2Y7H - chains C and E of the 5 polymer chains in the assembly; structure by electron microscopy, 18.00 A resolution (very low resolution: no residue pairs are listed; an interface is given only as per-side residue counts).

# Chain C
Molecule: Type I restriction enzyme ecoki M protein
Organism: Escherichia coli
Notes: EC 3.1.21.3, 2.1.1.72
UniProtKB: P08957 (T1MK_ECOLI); residues 1-529 here = UniProt positions 1-529
Sequence (529 residues; row label = number of the first residue in the row):
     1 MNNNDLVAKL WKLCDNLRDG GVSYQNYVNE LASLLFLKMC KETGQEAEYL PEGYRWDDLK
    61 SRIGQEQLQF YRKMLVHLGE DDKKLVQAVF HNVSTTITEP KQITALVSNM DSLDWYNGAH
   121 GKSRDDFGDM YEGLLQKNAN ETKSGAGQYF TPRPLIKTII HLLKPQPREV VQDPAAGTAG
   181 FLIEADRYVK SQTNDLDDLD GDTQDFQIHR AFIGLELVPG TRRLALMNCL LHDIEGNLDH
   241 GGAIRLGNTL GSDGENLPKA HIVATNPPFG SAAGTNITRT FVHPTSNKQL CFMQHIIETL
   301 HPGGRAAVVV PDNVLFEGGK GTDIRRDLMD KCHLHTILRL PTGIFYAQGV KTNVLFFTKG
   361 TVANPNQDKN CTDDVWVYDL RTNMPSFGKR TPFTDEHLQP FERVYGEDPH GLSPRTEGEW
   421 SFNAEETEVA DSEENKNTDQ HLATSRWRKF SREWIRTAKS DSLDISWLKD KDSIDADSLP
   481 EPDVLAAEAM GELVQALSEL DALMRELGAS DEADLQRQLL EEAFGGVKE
Swiss-Prot annotation at these positions:
  - binding site (S-adenosyl-L-methionine): Gln148 to Arg153, Thr178 to Gly180, Glu216
Residues lining bound ligands: S-adenosylmethionine (SAM): Gln148, Tyr149, Phe150, Thr151, Ile156, Pro174, Ala175, Ala176, Gly177, Thr178, Gly180, Phe181, Leu215, Glu216, Leu217, Val218, Thr221, Gly247, Asn248, Thr249, Leu250, Asn266, Pro267, Pro268, Ala272, Thr275, Phe292
From the paper describing this entry:
  - binding site for S-adenosylmethionine: Gly177
  - mutagenesis - G177D: decreased binding to S-adenosylmethionine (citing earlier work)
  - binding site for the 20-nt DNA strand: Asn266, Phe269, Phe345

# Chain E
Molecule: 20-nt DNA strand
Sequence (20 nucleotides; numbered 1 to 20; the number before each row is that of its first residue):
     1 GTTGCACGTC GACGTTGAAC

# Chain C / chain E interface
At this resolution (18 A) residue pairs are not listed: 18 residues of chain C and 4 of chain E lie at the interface.

# Summary
Chain C and chain E form an interface of 18 and 4 residues respectively. Ligands of chain C:
S-adenosylmethionine. From UniProt: 10 S-adenosyl-L-methionine-binding residues on chain C. From the paper: a
binding site for the 20-nt DNA strand at Asn266(C), Phe269(C) and Phe345(C); G177D of chain C reduces binding
to S-adenosylmethionine.
Here chain C is Type I restriction enzyme ecoki M protein (Escherichia coli) and chain E is a 20-nt DNA
strand. Entry 2Y7H (Atomic model of the DNA-bound methylase complex from the Type I restriction-modification
enzyme EcoKI (M2S1). Based ...) was determined by electron microscopy, deposited together with 2Y7C.
